Entry 3R7B (X-ray diffraction, 1.80 A resolution); this record covers chains A and C of the 5 polymer chains in the assembly.

# Chain A (and C)
Protein: Caspase-2 subunit p18
Source organism: Homo sapiens
Notes: EC 3.4.22.55; chain C of this document is another copy of the same molecule, construct and numbering; everything in this record applies to it too
Reference sequence: P42575 (CASP2_HUMAN); numbering as in UniProt (aligned over 175-333)
Sequence (160 residues; row label = number of the first residue in the row):
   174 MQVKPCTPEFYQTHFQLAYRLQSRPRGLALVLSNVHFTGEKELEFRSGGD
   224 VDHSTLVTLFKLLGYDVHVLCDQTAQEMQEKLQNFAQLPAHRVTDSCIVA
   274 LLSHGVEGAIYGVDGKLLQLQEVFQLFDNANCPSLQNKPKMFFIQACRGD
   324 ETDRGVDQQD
Not modelled in the structure: 213-215, 333 (chain C: 333)
Construct notes: expression tag (174)
Curated features (UniProtKB/Swiss-Prot):
  - active site: H277, C320
What the authors report for this chain:
  - binding site for Peptide Inhibitor (ACE)DVAD-CHO: C320

# How chain A and chain C interact
Pairs across the interface (15; chain A residue first):
  N302(A) - V329(C)
  A303(A) - V329(C)  hydrophobic
  P306(A) - Q332(C)
  Q309(A) - V329(C)
  Q309(A) - D330(C)  hydrogen bond (side chain-backbone)
  Q309(A) - Q331(C)
  Q309(A) - Q332(C)  hydrogen bond (side chain-backbone)
  N310(A) - Q331(C)  hydrogen bond
  V329(A) - N302(C)
  V329(A) - A303(C)  hydrophobic
  D330(A) - Q309(C)  hydrogen bond (backbone-side chain)
  Q331(A) - Q309(C)
  Q331(A) - N310(C)  hydrogen bond
  Q332(A) - P306(C)
  Q332(A) - Q309(C)  hydrogen bond (backbone-side chain)

# Summary
Chain A and chain C each contribute 9 residues to their interface; the contacts include 6 hydrogen bonds.
Polar pairs include Q309(A)-D330(C), Q309(A)-Q332(C) and N310(A)-Q331(C). Curated annotation (UniProt) lists
active-site residues H277(A) and C320(A) on chain A. The paper reports a binding site for Peptide Inhibitor
(ACE)DVAD-CHO at C320(A).
Chain A and chain C are both Caspase-2 subunit p18 (Homo sapiens); the structure, Caspase-2 bound to one copy
of Ac-DVAD-CHO, was determined by X-ray diffraction together with 3R5J, 3R6G, 3R6L, 3R7N and 3R7S from the
same study.
